8GW7 - chains A and C of the 3 polymer chains in the assembly; structure by electron microscopy, 3.30 A resolution.

[Chain A (and C)]
Name: Guard cell S-type anion channel SLAC1, Green fluorescent protein (Fragment)
From: Arabidopsis thaliana
Notes: chain C of this document is another copy of the same molecule, construct and numbering; everything in this record applies to it too
UniProt: chimeric construct of Q9LD83, A0A059PIQ0: residues 1-556 from Q9LD83 (SLAC1_ARATH) positions 1-556 (same numbers); residues 566-805 from A0A059PIQ0 positions 1-240 (UniProt number = residue number - 565)
Chain sequence (826 residues; each row starts with the number of its first residue):
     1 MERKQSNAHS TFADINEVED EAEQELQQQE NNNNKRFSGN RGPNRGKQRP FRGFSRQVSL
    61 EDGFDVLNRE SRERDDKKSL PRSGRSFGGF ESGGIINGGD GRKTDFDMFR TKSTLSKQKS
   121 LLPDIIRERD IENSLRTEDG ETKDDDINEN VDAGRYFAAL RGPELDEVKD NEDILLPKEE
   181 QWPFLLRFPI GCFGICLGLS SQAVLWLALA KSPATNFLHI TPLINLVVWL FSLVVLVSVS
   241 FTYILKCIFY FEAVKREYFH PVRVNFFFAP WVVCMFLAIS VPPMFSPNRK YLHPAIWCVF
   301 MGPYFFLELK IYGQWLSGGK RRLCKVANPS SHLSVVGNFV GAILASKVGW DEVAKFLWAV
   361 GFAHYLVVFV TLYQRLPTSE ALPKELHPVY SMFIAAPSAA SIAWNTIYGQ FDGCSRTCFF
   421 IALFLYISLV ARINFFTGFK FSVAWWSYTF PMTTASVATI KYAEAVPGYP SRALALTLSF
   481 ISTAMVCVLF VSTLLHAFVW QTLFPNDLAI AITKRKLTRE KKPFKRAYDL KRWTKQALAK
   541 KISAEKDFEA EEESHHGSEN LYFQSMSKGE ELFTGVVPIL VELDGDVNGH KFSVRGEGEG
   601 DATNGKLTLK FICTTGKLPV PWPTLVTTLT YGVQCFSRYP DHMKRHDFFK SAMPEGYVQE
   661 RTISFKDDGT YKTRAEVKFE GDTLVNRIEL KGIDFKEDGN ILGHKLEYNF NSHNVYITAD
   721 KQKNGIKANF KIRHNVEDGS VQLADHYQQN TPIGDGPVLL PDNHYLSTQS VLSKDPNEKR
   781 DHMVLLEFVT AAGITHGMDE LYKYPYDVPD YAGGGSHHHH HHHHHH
Unresolved in the structure: 1-181, 319-328, 507-826
Sequence notes: engineered mutation Asp-62 (Thr in Q9LD83), Asp-65 (Ser in Q9LD83), Asp-107 (Ser in Q9LD83), Asp-124 (Ser in Q9LD83), Asp-146 (Ser in Q9LD83); conflict Asp-152 (Ser in Q9LD83), Ser-567 (Arg2 in A0A059PIQ0), Arg-595 (Ser30 in A0A059PIQ0), Ser-637 (Ala72 in A0A059PIQ0), Arg-645 (Gln80 in A0A059PIQ0), Val-771 (Ala206 in A0A059PIQ0), Tyr-804 (Arg239 in A0A059PIQ0); linker (557-565); expression tag (806-826)
Swiss-Prot annotation at these positions:
  - site: Phe-450 (Important for channel gating)
  - modified residue (Phosphoserine): Ser-59, Ser-86, Ser-113, Ser-120
Reported in the primary citation:
  - conformationally variable residues (helix shift, order/disorder transition, side-chain flip): Phe-266, Val-272, Phe-276, Gly-319 to Asn-328, Ser-331, Leu-333, Met-392, Ser-447, Tyr-448, Phe-450, Pro-451
  - contacts within the chain: Phe-266/Pro-388, Val-262/Pro-388
  - binding site for chloride ion: Leu-333, Ser-334, Val-335, Lys-347
  - specificity-determining residues: Val-272 (citing earlier work)
  - post-translational modification sites: Ser-59, Ser-86, Ser-120, Thr-513 (citing earlier work)
  - mutagenesis - S59D, S59E: unchanged expression
  - mutagenesis - F106A/F109A: increased expression

[Chain A / chain C interface]
Residue-residue contacts - 21 pairs, chain A then chain C:
  Phe-369(A) with Ala-363(C)
  Tyr-373(A) with Tyr-312(C); His-364(C), hydrogen bond; Val-367(C), hydrophobic
  Gln-374(A) with Trp-315(C), hydrogen bond (backbone-side chain); Pro-329(C); Ser-330(C); Val-367(C)
  Leu-376(A) with Tyr-312(C); Leu-316(C), hydrophobic
  Arg-416(A) with Glu-352(C), salt bridge; Lys-355(C)
  Thr-417(A) with Ala-359(C)
  Phe-420(A) with Glu-352(C); Phe-356(C), hydrophobic
  Phe-424(A) with Phe-356(C), hydrophobic; Val-360(C), hydrophobic; His-364(C)
  Arg-432(A) with Leu-316(C)
  Tyr-462(A) with Glu-352(C), hydrogen bond
  Val-466(A) with Glu-352(C)
Interface residues without a listed pair, chain A (15 interface residues in all): Pro-377, Gly-413, Ile-421, Ala-431
Interface residues without a listed pair, chain C (17 interface residues in all): Leu-309, Leu-333, Leu-366, Tyr-408

[Overview]
The interface between chain A and chain C involves 15 residues on one side and 17 on the other; the contacts
include 3 hydrogen bonds and 1 salt bridge. Polar pairs include Arg-416(A)/Glu-352(C), Tyr-373(A)/His-364(C)
and Gln-374(A)/Trp-315(C). From the paper: a binding site for chloride ion at Leu-333(A), Ser-334(A) and
Val-335(A) among others; F106A/F109A of chain A increase expression; 3 substitutions were tested in all.
Chain A and chain C are both Guard cell S-type anion channel SLAC1, Green fluorescent protein (Fragment)
(Arabidopsis thaliana); the structure, AtSLAC1 6D mutant in open state, was determined by electron microscopy,
deposited together with 8J0J, 8J1E and 8GW6.
